3BOM - chains C and D of the 4 polymer chains in the assembly; structure by X-ray diffraction, 1.35 A resolution.

# Chain C
Molecule: Hemoglobin subunit alpha-4
Organism: Oncorhynchus mykiss
Reference sequence: P14527 (HBA4_ONCMY); numbering as in UniProt (aligned over 1-142)
Chain sequence (143 residues; row label = number of the first residue in the row; numbering starts at 0):
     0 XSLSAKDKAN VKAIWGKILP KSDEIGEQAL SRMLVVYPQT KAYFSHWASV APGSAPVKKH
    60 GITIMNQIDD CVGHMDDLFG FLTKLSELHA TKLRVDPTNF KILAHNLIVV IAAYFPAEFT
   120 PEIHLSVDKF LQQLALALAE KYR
Modified / non-standard residues: ACE (acetyl group) at position 0
Bound ions: heme Fe near His88 (its only coordinating residue here)
Ligand contacts: heme (HEM): Met32, Thr39, Tyr42, Phe43, His45, Trp46, His59, Thr62, Ile63, Gln66, Ile67, Leu84, Leu87, His88, Leu92, Val94, Asn98, Phe99, Leu102, Leu133, Leu137
Curated features (UniProtKB/Swiss-Prot):
  - binding site (O2): His59
  - binding site (heme b): His88
  - modified residue: Ser1 (N-acetylserine)

# Chain D
Molecule: Hemoglobin subunit beta-4
Organism: Oncorhynchus mykiss
Reference sequence: P02141 (HBB4_ONCMY); residues 1-147 here correspond to UniProt positions 2-148 (UniProt number = residue number + 1)
Chain sequence (147 residues; numbered 1 to 147; the number before each row is that of its first residue):
     1 VDWTDAERSA IVGLWGKISV DEIGPQALAR LLIVSPWTQR HFSTFGNLST PAAIMGNPAV
    61 AKHGKTVMHG LDRAVQNLDD IKNTYVTLSV MHSEKLFVDP DNFRLLADCI TVCVAAKLGP
   121 AVFSADTQEA FQKFLAVVVS ALGRQYH
Differences from the reference sequence: conflict Ala6 (Pro7 in P02141), Val86 (Thr87 in P02141), Thr87 (Ala88 in P02141), Phe97 (His98 in P02141)
Bound ions: heme Fe near His92 (its only coordinating residue here)
Ligand contacts: heme (HEM): Leu31, Thr38, His41, Phe42, Phe45, His63, Thr66, Val67, Gly70, Leu71, Tyr85, Leu88, Met91, His92, Leu96, Val98, Asn102, Phe103, Leu106, Leu142
Curated features (UniProtKB/Swiss-Prot):
  - binding site (heme b): His63, His92

# Interface between chain C and chain D
Contacting residue pairs (38; chain C residue first):
  Arg31(C) - Pro120(D)  hydrogen bond (side chain-backbone)
  Arg31(C) - Phe123(D)  hydrogen bond (side chain-backbone)
  Arg31(C) - Ser124(D)
  Arg31(C) - Ala125(D)
  Arg31(C) - Gln128(D)  hydrogen bond
  Val34(C) - Ala125(D)
  Val34(C) - Asp126(D)
  Val34(C) - Glu129(D)
  Val35(C) - Ala125(D)
  Val35(C) - Gln128(D)
  Val35(C) - Glu129(D)
  Val35(C) - Gln132(D)
  Tyr36(C) - Gln132(D)  hydrogen bond
  His104(C) - Asp108(D)
  Asn105(C) - Gln128(D)  hydrogen bond
  Ile107(C) - Val112(D)  hydrophobic
  Val108(C) - Thr111(D)
  Val108(C) - Ala115(D)  hydrophobic
  Val108(C) - Gln128(D)
  Ala111(C) - Val112(D)  hydrophobic
  Ala111(C) - Ala116(D)
  Ala112(C) - Ala115(D)
  Ala112(C) - Gly119(D)
  Ala112(C) - Pro120(D)
  Tyr113(C) - Pro120(D)  hydrophobic
  Pro115(C) - Ala116(D)
  Phe118(C) - Arg30(D)  hydrogen bond (backbone-side chain)
  Thr119(C) - Arg30(D)
  Pro120(C) - Arg30(D)
  Pro120(C) - Ile33(D)  hydrophobic
  Pro120(C) - Val34(D)
  Pro120(C) - Met55(D)  hydrophobic
  Glu121(C) - Pro51(D)
  His123(C) - Arg30(D)  hydrogen bond
  His123(C) - Val34(D)
  His123(C) - Val112(D)
  Leu124(C) - Ile33(D)
  Leu124(C) - Val34(D)
Other interface residues (no listed pair), chain C (21 interface residues in all): Gln27, Pro51, Asp127

# Summary
The interface between chain C and chain D involves 21 residues on one side and 19 on the other, with 7
hydrogen bonds. Polar pairs include Arg31(C)-Pro120(D), Arg31(C)-Phe123(D) and Arg31(C)-Gln128(D). Ligands of
chain C: heme. Bound to chain D: heme.
Here chain C is Hemoglobin subunit alpha-4 and chain D is Hemoglobin subunit beta-4, both from Oncorhynchus
mykiss. Entry 3BOM (Crystal structure of trout hemoglobin at 1.35 Angstrom resolution) was determined by X-ray
diffraction.
